PDB entry 9G8J | X-ray diffraction, 3.26 A resolution | chains A and B

[Chain A (and B)]
Molecule: K(+)-stimulated pyrophosphate-energized sodium pump
Source organism: Thermotoga maritima MSB8
Notes: EC 7.2.3.-; chain B of this document is another copy of the same molecule, construct and numbering; everything in this record applies to it too
UniProt: Q9S5X0 (HPPA_THEMA); residue numbers follow UniProt; this construct covers 2-726
Sequence (735 residues; row label = number of the first residue in the row; numbers below 1 keep their minus sign (Met-8 is residue -8)):
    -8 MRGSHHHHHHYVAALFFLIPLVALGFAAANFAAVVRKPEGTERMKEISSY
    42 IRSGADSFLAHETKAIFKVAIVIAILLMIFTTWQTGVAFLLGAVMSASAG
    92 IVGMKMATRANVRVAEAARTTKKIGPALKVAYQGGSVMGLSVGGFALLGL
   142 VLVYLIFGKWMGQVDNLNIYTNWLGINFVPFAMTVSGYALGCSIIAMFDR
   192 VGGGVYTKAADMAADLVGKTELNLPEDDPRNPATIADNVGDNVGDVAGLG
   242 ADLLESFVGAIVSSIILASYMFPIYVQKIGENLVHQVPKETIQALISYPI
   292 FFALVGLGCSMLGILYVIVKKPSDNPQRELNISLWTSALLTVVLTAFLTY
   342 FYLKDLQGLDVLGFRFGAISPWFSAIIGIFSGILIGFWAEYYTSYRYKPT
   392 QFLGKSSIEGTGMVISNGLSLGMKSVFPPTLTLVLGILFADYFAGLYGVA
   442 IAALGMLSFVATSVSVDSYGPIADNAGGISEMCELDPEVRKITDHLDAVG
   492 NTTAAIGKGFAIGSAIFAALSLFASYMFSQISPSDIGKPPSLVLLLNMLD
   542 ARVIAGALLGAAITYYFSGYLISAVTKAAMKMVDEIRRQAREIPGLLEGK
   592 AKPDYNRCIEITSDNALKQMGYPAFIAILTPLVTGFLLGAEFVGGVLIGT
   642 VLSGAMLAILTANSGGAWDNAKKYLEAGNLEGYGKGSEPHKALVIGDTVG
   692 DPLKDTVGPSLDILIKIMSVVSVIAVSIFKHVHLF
Not modelled in the structure: -8 to 1, 31 (chain B: -8 to 1, 34-35, 268-274)
Construct notes: initiating methionine (-8); expression tag (-7 to 1); conflict Leu353 (Val in Q9S5X0), Gly395 (Ser in Q9S5X0)
Metal / ion sites: Mg2+ site 1: Asp202, Asp206, Asp688 (together with zoledronic acid); Mg2+ site 2: Asp218, Asp228 (together with zoledronic acid); Mg2+ site 3: Asp232, Asp465 (together with zoledronic acid); Mg2+ site 4: Asp692 (together with zoledronic acid)
Residues lining bound ligands: zoledronic acid (ZOL): Lys199, Asp202, Asp206, Glu217, Asp228, Asp232, Asp236, Asp465, Asp488, Ala489, Asp660, Lys664, Asp688, Asp692, Lys695, Asp696
Curated features (UniProtKB/Swiss-Prot):
  - binding site (substrate): Lys199, Lys695
  - binding site (Mg(2+)): Asp202, Asp206, Asn229, Asp232, Asp465
  - binding site (Ca(2+)): Asp660, Asp688, Asp692
  - site: Arg191 (Important for ion transport), Asp236 (Important for ion transport), Asp243 (Important for ion transport), Ala495 (Determinant of potassium dependence), Asp696 (Important for ion transport), Lys707 (Important for ion transport)

[Interface between chain A and chain B]
Residue-residue contacts - 130 pairs, chain A then chain B:
  Met203(A) - Met404(B)  hydrophobic
  Met203(A) - Ser407(B)
  Leu207(A) - Glu400(B)
  Phe393(A) - Met571(B)  hydrophobic
  Ser397(A) - Met571(B)
  Ile399(A) - Arg578(B)  hydrogen bond (backbone-side chain)
  Glu400(A) - Glu212(B)
  Glu400(A) - Met571(B)
  Glu400(A) - Val574(B)
  Glu400(A) - Asp575(B)
  Glu400(A) - Arg578(B)  hydrogen bond (backbone-side chain)
  Thr402(A) - Ile686(B)
  Gly403(A) - Leu207(B)
  Gly403(A) - Ile686(B)
  Gly403(A) - Val690(B)
  Met404(A) - Ala570(B)  hydrophobic
  Met404(A) - Met571(B)  hydrophobic
  Met404(A) - Val574(B)  hydrophobic
  Ile406(A) - Ile406(B)  hydrophobic
  Ile406(A) - Val690(B)  hydrophobic
  Ser407(A) - Met203(B)
  Ser407(A) - Ile563(B)
  Ser407(A) - Val690(B)
  Asn408(A) - Thr567(B)  hydrogen bond
  Asn408(A) - Met571(B)
  Ser411(A) - Gly560(B)  hydrogen bond (side chain-backbone)
  Ser411(A) - Ile563(B)
  Ser411(A) - Ser564(B)
  Met414(A) - Tyr556(B)
  Met414(A) - Tyr557(B)
  Met414(A) - Ser559(B)
  Met414(A) - Gly560(B)
  Met414(A) - Ile563(B)  hydrophobic
  Met414(A) - Leu648(B)  hydrophobic
  Lys415(A) - Tyr557(B)
  Lys415(A) - Gly560(B)
  Lys415(A) - Tyr561(B)
  Lys415(A) - Ser564(B)  hydrogen bond
  Val417(A) - Tyr556(B)  hydrophobic
  Phe418(A) - Ala553(B)  hydrophobic
  Phe418(A) - Ile554(B)  hydrophobic
  Phe418(A) - Tyr557(B)  hydrophobic
  Thr421(A) - Leu549(B)
  Thr421(A) - Ala553(B)
  Val425(A) - Ala546(B)
  Val425(A) - Leu550(B)
  Ile428(A) - Leu549(B)  hydrophobic
  Leu429(A) - Arg543(B)
  Leu429(A) - Leu629(B)  hydrophobic
  Asp432(A) - Ala542(B)
  Ile507(A) - Leu549(B)  hydrophobic
  Leu511(A) - Ile545(B)  hydrophobic
  Met518(A) - Leu540(B)  hydrophobic
  Leu535(A) - Asn538(B)  hydrogen bond (backbone-side chain)
  Leu535(A) - Leu540(B)
  Leu536(A) - Leu536(B)  hydrophobic
  Leu536(A) - Asn538(B)
  Leu537(A) - Leu537(B)
  Leu537(A) - Asn538(B)  hydrogen bond (backbone-side chain)
  Leu537(A) - Met539(B)  hydrogen bond (backbone-backbone)
  Leu537(A) - Leu540(B)  hydrophobic
  Asn538(A) - Leu535(B)  hydrogen bond (side chain-backbone)
  Asn538(A) - Leu536(B)
  Asn538(A) - Leu537(B)  hydrogen bond (side chain-backbone)
  Met539(A) - Leu537(B)  hydrogen bond (backbone-backbone)
  Met539(A) - Met539(B)  hydrophobic
  Met539(A) - Ile639(B)  hydrophobic
  Leu540(A) - Leu437(B)
  Leu540(A) - Met518(B)  hydrophobic
  Leu540(A) - Leu535(B)  hydrophobic
  Leu540(A) - Leu537(B)  hydrophobic
  Ala542(A) - Ile428(B)  hydrophobic
  Ala542(A) - Asp432(B)
  Arg543(A) - Leu429(B)
  Ile545(A) - Leu511(B)  hydrophobic
  Ala546(A) - Val425(B)
  Leu549(A) - Ile428(B)  hydrophobic
  Leu549(A) - Ile507(B)  hydrophobic
  Leu549(A) - Leu643(B)  hydrophobic
  Leu550(A) - Phe418(B)  hydrophobic
  Leu550(A) - Val425(B)
  Ala552(A) - Met647(B)  hydrophobic
  Ala553(A) - Val417(B)
  Ala553(A) - Thr421(B)
  Ala553(A) - Met647(B)
  Ile554(A) - Phe418(B)  hydrophobic
  Tyr556(A) - Met414(B)
  Tyr556(A) - Val417(B)  hydrophobic
  Tyr556(A) - Tyr556(B)  hydrogen bond
  Tyr556(A) - Met647(B)
  Tyr556(A) - Leu648(B)
  Tyr556(A) - Leu651(B)  hydrophobic
  Tyr557(A) - Met414(B)
  Tyr557(A) - Lys415(B)
  Ser559(A) - Met414(B)
  Gly560(A) - Ser411(B)  hydrogen bond (backbone-side chain)
  Gly560(A) - Met414(B)
  Gly560(A) - Lys415(B)
  Tyr561(A) - Lys415(B)
  Ile563(A) - Ser407(B)
  Ile563(A) - Ser411(B)
  Ile563(A) - Met414(B)  hydrophobic
  Ser564(A) - Ser411(B)  hydrogen bond (backbone-side chain)
  Ser564(A) - Lys415(B)  hydrogen bond
  Thr567(A) - Met404(B)
  Thr567(A) - Ser407(B)
  Thr567(A) - Asn408(B)  hydrogen bond
  Ala570(A) - Met404(B)  hydrophobic
  Met571(A) - Ser397(B)
  Met571(A) - Glu400(B)
  Met571(A) - Met404(B)  hydrophobic
  Met571(A) - Asn408(B)
  Val574(A) - Glu400(B)
  Asp575(A) - Glu400(B)
  Arg578(A) - Ile399(B)  hydrogen bond (side chain-backbone)
  Leu629(A) - Leu429(B)  hydrophobic
  Phe633(A) - Val425(B)  hydrophobic
  Ile639(A) - Met539(B)  hydrophobic
  Leu643(A) - Ala548(B)  hydrophobic
  Leu643(A) - Leu549(B)  hydrophobic
  Leu643(A) - Leu643(B)  hydrophobic
  Met647(A) - Ala552(B)
  Met647(A) - Ala553(B)
  Met647(A) - Tyr556(B)  hydrophobic
  Leu648(A) - Met414(B)  hydrophobic
  Leu648(A) - Tyr556(B)
  Leu651(A) - Tyr556(B)  hydrophobic
  Ile686(A) - Thr402(B)
  Ile686(A) - Gly403(B)
  Val690(A) - Ile406(B)  hydrophobic
Other interface residues (no listed pair), chain A (71 interface residues in all): Glu212, Leu410, Leu422, Phe514, Ala515, Ala548, Gly640, Ala646, Thr689
Other interface residues (no listed pair), chain B (73 interface residues in all): Phe393, Gly401, Leu410, Phe514, Ala515, Phe633, Gly640, Ser644, Thr689, Leu694

[In short]
Chain A and chain B form an interface of 71 and 73 residues respectively; the contacts include 17 hydrogen
bonds. Among the polar pairs are Ile399(A)-Arg578(B), Glu400(A)-Arg578(B) and Asn408(A)-Thr567(B). Ligands of
chain A: zoledronic acid.
Both chains are K(+)-stimulated pyrophosphate-energized sodium pump (Thermotoga maritima MSB8). Entry 9G8J
(Structure of K+-dependent Na+-PPase from Thermotoga maritima in complex with zoledronate) was determined by
X-ray diffraction together with 9G8K from the same study.
